PDB entry 7H2I | X-ray diffraction, 1.32 A resolution | chains A and B

# Chain A
Molecule: Serine protease subunit NS2B
From: Zika virus
UniProt: Q32ZE1 (POLG_ZIKV); residues 46-89 here correspond to UniProt positions 1414-1457 (UniProt number = residue number + 1368)
Sequence (46 residues; each row starts with the number of its first residue):
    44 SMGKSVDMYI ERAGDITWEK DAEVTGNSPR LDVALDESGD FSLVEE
Unresolved in the structure: 44-49, 89
Construct notes: expression tag (44-45)

# Chain B
Molecule: Serine protease NS3
From: Zika virus
Notes: EC 3.4.21.91, 3.6.1.15, 3.6.4.13
UniProt: Q32ZE1 (POLG_ZIKV); residues 11-177 here correspond to UniProt positions 1509-1675 (UniProt number = residue number + 1498)
Sequence (168 residues; row label = number of the first residue in the row):
    10 MKEVKKGETT DGVYRVMTRR LLGSTQVGVG VMQEGVFHTM WHVTKGAALR SGEGRLDPYW
    70 GDVKQDLVSY CGPWKLDAAW DGLSEVQLLA VPPGERAKNI QTLPGIFKTK DGDIGAVALD
   130 YPAGTSGSPI LDKCGRVIGL YGNGVVIKNG SYVSAITQGK REEETPVE
Unresolved in the structure: 10-15, 172-177
Construct notes: initiating methionine (10); conflict Lys-107 (Arg1605 in Q32ZE1)
Small-molecule neighbours:
  - Z1587220559 (T1J; 2-{[(1H-benzimidazol-2-yl)amino]methyl}phenol), molecule 1: Thr-27, Leu-30, Val-36, His-51, Val-52, Lys-54, Ala-132, Ser-135
  - Z1587220559 (T1J), molecule 2: Pro-101, Glu-104, Lys-107, Asp-129, Tyr-130, Pro-131
UniProt features mapped onto this chain:
  - active site (Charge relay system): His-51, Asp-75, Ser-135

# Chain A / chain B interface
Residue-residue contacts (94):
  Asp-50(A) / Arg-29(B)
  Met-51(A) / Met-26(B)
  Met-51(A) / Thr-53(B)
  Met-51(A) / Ala-56(B)  hydrophobic
  Met-51(A) / Leu-58(B)
  Met-51(A) / Arg-59(B)  hydrogen bond (backbone-backbone)
  Tyr-52(A) / Arg-24(B)
  Tyr-52(A) / Val-25(B)
  Tyr-52(A) / Met-26(B)  hydrogen bond (backbone-backbone)
  Tyr-52(A) / Arg-28(B)  hydrogen bond
  Tyr-52(A) / Ser-33(B)  hydrogen bond
  Tyr-52(A) / Arg-59(B)
  Ile-53(A) / Tyr-23(B)  hydrophobic
  Ile-53(A) / Arg-24(B)
  Ile-53(A) / Met-41(B)  hydrophobic
  Ile-53(A) / Arg-59(B)  hydrogen bond (backbone-backbone)
  Ile-53(A) / Ser-60(B)
  Glu-54(A) / Tyr-23(B)
  Glu-54(A) / Arg-24(B)  hydrogen bond (backbone-backbone)
  Arg-55(A) / Glu-17(B)
  Arg-55(A) / Thr-19(B)
  Arg-55(A) / Asp-20(B)  hydrogen bond (side chain-backbone)
  Arg-55(A) / Gly-21(B)
  Arg-55(A) / Val-22(B)
  Arg-55(A) / Tyr-23(B)
  Ala-56(A) / Val-22(B)  hydrogen bond (backbone-backbone)
  Ala-56(A) / Val-100(B)  hydrophobic
  Ala-56(A) / Ala-106(B)
  Gly-57(A) / Gly-21(B)
  Gly-57(A) / Val-22(B)  hydrogen bond (backbone-backbone)
  Asp-58(A) / Leu-98(B)
  Ile-59(A) / Gly-21(B)
  Ile-59(A) / Val-22(B)
  Ile-59(A) / Val-40(B)  hydrophobic
  Ile-59(A) / Leu-98(B)  hydrophobic
  Ile-59(A) / Leu-140(B)  hydrophobic
  Ile-59(A) / Gly-144(B)
  Ile-59(A) / Val-146(B)  hydrophobic
  Thr-60(A) / Asn-108(B)  hydrogen bond (backbone-side chain)
  Thr-60(A) / Leu-140(B)
  Trp-61(A) / Glu-94(B)
  Trp-61(A) / Val-95(B)
  Trp-61(A) / Gln-96(B)
  Trp-61(A) / Gln-110(B)
  Trp-61(A) / Leu-140(B)
  Trp-61(A) / Asp-141(B)
  Trp-61(A) / Lys-142(B)
  Glu-62(A) / Gln-96(B)  hydrogen bond (backbone-side chain)
  Glu-62(A) / Asn-108(B)
  Ala-65(A) / Gln-96(B)
  Ala-65(A) / Asn-108(B)
  Glu-66(A) / Ile-109(B)
  Glu-66(A) / Gln-110(B)  hydrogen bond (backbone-backbone)
  Val-67(A) / Glu-94(B)
  Val-67(A) / Gln-110(B)
  Thr-68(A) / Ile-109(B)
  Thr-68(A) / Gln-110(B)  hydrogen bond (backbone-backbone)
  Thr-68(A) / Thr-111(B)  hydrogen bond (backbone-side chain)
  Thr-68(A) / Leu-128(B)
  Gly-69(A) / Thr-111(B)
  Gly-69(A) / Ala-127(B)
  Asn-70(A) / Leu-112(B)
  Asn-70(A) / Ala-127(B)
  Ser-71(A) / Leu-112(B)  hydrogen bond (side chain-backbone)
  Ser-71(A) / Pro-113(B)
  Ser-71(A) / Gly-114(B)
  Pro-72(A) / Gly-114(B)
  Pro-72(A) / Ile-115(B)  hydrogen bond (backbone-backbone)
  Pro-72(A) / Ala-127(B)
  Pro-72(A) / Val-162(B)  hydrophobic
  Arg-73(A) / Ile-115(B)
  Arg-73(A) / Lys-117(B)
  Leu-74(A) / Ile-115(B)  hydrogen bond (backbone-backbone)
  Leu-74(A) / Phe-116(B)
  Leu-74(A) / Lys-117(B)  hydrogen bond (backbone-backbone)
  Leu-74(A) / Ile-156(B)  hydrophobic
  Asp-75(A) / Lys-117(B)
  Val-76(A) / Phe-116(B)  hydrophobic
  Val-76(A) / Lys-117(B)  hydrogen bond (backbone-backbone)
  Val-76(A) / Thr-118(B)
  Leu-78(A) / Lys-73(B)
  Asp-79(A) / Lys-73(B)
  Glu-80(A) / Lys-73(B)
  Ser-81(A) / Val-72(B)
  Gly-82(A) / Val-72(B)
  Gly-82(A) / Lys-73(B)
  Gly-82(A) / Asn-152(B)  hydrogen bond (backbone-side chain)
  Phe-84(A) / Phe-116(B)  hydrophobic
  Phe-84(A) / Asn-152(B)
  Phe-84(A) / Gly-153(B)
  Phe-84(A) / Ala-164(B)  hydrophobic
  Leu-86(A) / Val-154(B)  hydrophobic
  Leu-86(A) / Val-155(B)
  Leu-86(A) / Ile-156(B)  hydrophobic
Other interface residues (no listed pair), chain A (34 interface residues in all): Ser-85, Glu-88
Other interface residues (no listed pair), chain B (61 interface residues in all): Thr-27, Val-36, Phe-46, Val-52, Ala-57, Leu-65, Ile-123, Pro-138, Lys-157

# In short
34 residues of chain A and 61 residues of chain B are in contact, with 20 hydrogen bonds. Polar pairs include
Tyr-52(A)/Arg-28(B), Tyr-52(A)/Ser-33(B) and Arg-55(A)/Asp-20(B). Bound to chain B: Z1587220559. Curated
annotation (UniProt) lists 3 active-site residues on chain B.
Here chain A is Serine protease subunit NS2B and chain B is Serine protease NS3, both from Zika virus. Entry
7H2I (PanDDA analysis group deposition -- Crystal Structure of ZIKV NS2B-NS3 protease in complex with
Z1587220559) was determined by X-ray diffraction.
